1N59 - chains A and P of the 3 polymer chains in the assembly; structure by X-ray diffraction, 2.95 A resolution.

[Chain A]
Protein: H-2 class I histocompatibility antigen, K-B alpha chain
Source organism: Mus musculus
Notes: fragment: Extracellular fragment
UniProt: P01901 (HA1B_MOUSE); residues 1-276 here correspond to UniProt positions 22-297 (UniProt number = residue number + 21)
Chain sequence (276 residues; numbered 1 to 276; the number before each row is that of its first residue):
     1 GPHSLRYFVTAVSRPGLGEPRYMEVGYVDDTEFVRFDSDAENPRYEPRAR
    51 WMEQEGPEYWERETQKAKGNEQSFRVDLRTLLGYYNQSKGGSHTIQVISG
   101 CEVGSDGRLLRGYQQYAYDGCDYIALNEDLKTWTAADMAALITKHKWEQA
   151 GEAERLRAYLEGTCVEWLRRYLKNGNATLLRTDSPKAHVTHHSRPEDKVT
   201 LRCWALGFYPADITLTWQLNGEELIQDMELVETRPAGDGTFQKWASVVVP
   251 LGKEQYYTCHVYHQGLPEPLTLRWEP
Disulfide bonds: Cys101-Cys164, Cys203-Cys259
UniProt features mapped onto this chain:
  - region: Glu275, Pro276 (Connecting peptide)
  - glycosylation (N-linked (GlcNAc...) asparagine): Asn86, Asn176

[Chain P]
Protein: nonameric peptide, gp33 derived from lymphocytic choriomeningitis virus
UniProt: Q9QDK7 (Q9QDK7_9VIRU); aligned to UniProt positions 33-41 over residues 1-9 (the alignment contains insertions or deletions, so no single offset holds)
Chain sequence (9 residues; numbered 1 to 9; the number before each row is that of its first residue):
     1 KAVYNFATM
Unresolved in the structure: 1
Construct notes: engineered mutation Met9 (Cys41 in Q9QDK7)

[How chain A and chain P interact]
Contacting residue pairs (45):
  Tyr7(A) - Ala2(P)
  Tyr7(A) - Val3(P)
  Val9(A) - Phe6(P)  hydrophobic
  Glu24(A) - Val3(P)
  Tyr45(A) - Val3(P)
  Tyr59(A) - Ala2(P)
  Glu63(A) - Ala2(P)
  Glu63(A) - Val3(P)
  Lys66(A) - Ala2(P)
  Lys66(A) - Val3(P)  hydrogen bond (side chain-backbone)
  Lys66(A) - Asn5(P)
  Asn70(A) - Tyr4(P)  hydrogen bond (side chain-backbone)
  Asn70(A) - Asn5(P)
  Asn70(A) - Phe6(P)  hydrogen bond (side chain-backbone)
  Ser73(A) - Phe6(P)
  Ser73(A) - Ala7(P)
  Ser73(A) - Thr8(P)
  Phe74(A) - Phe6(P)  hydrophobic
  Phe74(A) - Met9(P)  hydrophobic
  Asp77(A) - Ala7(P)
  Asp77(A) - Thr8(P)
  Asp77(A) - Met9(P)  hydrogen bond (side chain-backbone)
  Thr80(A) - Met9(P)
  Tyr84(A) - Met9(P)  hydrogen bond (side chain-backbone)
  Ile95(A) - Met9(P)  hydrophobic
  Val97(A) - Phe6(P)  hydrophobic
  Ser99(A) - Phe6(P)
  Gln114(A) - Tyr4(P)
  Gln114(A) - Phe6(P)
  Tyr116(A) - Phe6(P)
  Tyr116(A) - Met9(P)  hydrophobic
  Thr143(A) - Met9(P)
  Lys146(A) - Met9(P)
  Trp147(A) - Thr8(P)  hydrogen bond (side chain-backbone)
  Glu152(A) - Tyr4(P)  hydrogen bond
  Glu152(A) - Ala7(P)
  Arg155(A) - Tyr4(P)  hydrogen bond
  Arg155(A) - Asn5(P)  hydrogen bond (side chain-backbone)
  Arg155(A) - Ala7(P)
  Leu156(A) - Tyr4(P)
  Tyr159(A) - Ala2(P)  hydrogen bond (side chain-backbone)
  Tyr159(A) - Tyr4(P)  hydrophobic
  Thr163(A) - Ala2(P)
  Trp167(A) - Ala2(P)
  Tyr171(A) - Ala2(P)
Interface residues without a listed pair, chain A (32 interface residues in all): Leu5, Tyr22, Leu81, Tyr123

[Summary]
The interface between chain A and chain P involves 32 residues on one side and 8 on the other; the contacts
include 10 hydrogen bonds. Among the polar pairs are Lys66(A)-Val3(P), Asn70(A)-Tyr4(P) and Asn70(A)-Phe6(P).
Chain A is H-2 class I histocompatibility antigen, K-B alpha chain (Mus musculus) and chain P is nonameric
peptide, gp33 derived from lymphocytic choriomeningitis virus; the structure, Crystal structure of the Murine
class I Major Histocompatibility Complex of H-2KB, B2-Microglobulin, and A 9-Residue ..., was determined by
X-ray diffraction together with 1N5A from the same study.
